PDB entry 1JW9 | X-ray diffraction, 1.70 A resolution | chains B and D

Chain B:
Molecule: Molybdopterin biosynthesis moeb protein
Source organism: Escherichia coli
UniProt: P12282 (MOEB_ECOLI); residues 1-249 here = UniProt positions 1-249
Amino-acid sequence (249 residues; each row starts with the number of its first residue):
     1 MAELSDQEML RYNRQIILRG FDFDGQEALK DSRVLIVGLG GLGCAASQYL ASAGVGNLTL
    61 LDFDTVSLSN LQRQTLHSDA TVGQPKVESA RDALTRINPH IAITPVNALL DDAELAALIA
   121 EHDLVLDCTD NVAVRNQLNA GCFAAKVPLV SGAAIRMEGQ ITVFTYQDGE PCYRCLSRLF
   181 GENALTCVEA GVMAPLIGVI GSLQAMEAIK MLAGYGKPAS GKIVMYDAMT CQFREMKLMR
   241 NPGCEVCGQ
Unresolved in the structure: 1, 182-188, 249
Swiss-Prot annotation at these positions:
  - binding site (ATP): Gly41, Asp62, Ser69 to Arg73, Lys86, Asp130, Asn131
  - binding site (Zn(2+)): Cys172, Cys175, Cys244, Cys247
  - mutagenesis: Arg14 (R14A/K: No effect; R14A: No activity; when associated with A-73), Cys44 (C44A: No effect), Arg73 (R73A: No effect. No activity; when associated with A-14; R73K: Substantially reduced activity), Cys128 (C128A: No effect; C128Y: No activity), Asp130 (D130A: No activity; D130E: Substantially reduced activity), Cys142 (C142A: No effect), Cys172 (C172A: No zinc bound and no enzyme activity), Cys175 (C175A: No zinc bound and no enzyme activity), Cys187 (C187A: No effect), Cys231 (C231A: No effect), Cys244 (C244A: No zinc bound and almost no enzyme activity), Cys247 (C247A: No zinc bound and almost no enzyme activity)
Metal / ion sites: Zn2+: Cys172, Cys175, Cys244, Cys247
From the paper describing this entry:
  - catalytic residues: Arg14 (proposed by the authors, not directly observed)

Chain D:
Molecule: Molybdopterin [mpt] converting factor, subunit 1
Source organism: Escherichia coli
UniProt: P30748 (MOAD_ECOLI); residues 1-81 here = UniProt positions 1-81
Amino-acid sequence (81 residues; numbered 1 to 81; the number before each row is that of its first residue):
     1 MIKVLFFAQV RELVGTDATE VAADFPTVEA LRQHMAAQSD RWALALEDGK LLAAVNQTLV
    61 SFDHPLTDGD EVAFFPPVTG G
Swiss-Prot annotation at these positions:
  - modified residue: Gly81 (1-thioglycine)
  - cross-link: Gly81 (Glycyl lysine isopeptide (Gly-Lys) (interchain with K-119 in MoaE))

Chain B / chain D interface:
Pairs across the interface - 52 pairs, chain B then chain D:
  Leu42(B) with Gly80(D); Gly81(D)
  Thr129(B) with Thr79(D); Gly80(D); Gly81(D), hydrogen bond (backbone-backbone)
  Asp130(B) with Thr79(D); Gly81(D)
  Asn131(B) with Thr79(D)
  Arg135(B) with Thr79(D), hydrogen bond (side chain-backbone); Gly80(D), hydrogen bond (side chain-backbone); Gly81(D)
  Ala153(B) with Val78(D); Gly80(D)
  Ala154(B) with Val78(D); Gly80(D), hydrogen bond (backbone-backbone); Gly81(D)
  Ile155(B) with Val78(D)
  Arg156(B) with Gln9(D)
  Glu158(B) with Ala8(D); Phe75(D); Pro76(D); Val78(D)
  Gln160(B) with Phe75(D); Pro76(D), hydrogen bond (side chain-backbone); Val78(D)
  Leu179(B) with Leu51(D); Leu52(D), hydrophobic; Val60(D); Ser61(D)
  Phe180(B) with Gly49(D); Leu52(D), hydrophobic; Pro77(D), hydrophobic
  Gly181(B) with Gly49(D), hydrogen bond (backbone-backbone)
  Ile223(B) with Leu59(D), hydrophobic
  Met225(B) with Phe7(D), hydrophobic
  Asp227(B) with Phe7(D); Ala8(D), hydrogen bond (side chain-backbone); Arg11(D), salt bridge
  Met229(B) with Arg11(D); Glu12(D)
  Thr230(B) with Arg11(D)
  Gln232(B) with Phe7(D); Arg11(D)
  Arg234(B) with Phe7(D)
  Met236(B) with Ala54(D), hydrophobic; Gln57(D); Phe75(D), hydrophobic
  Lys237(B) with Gln57(D), hydrogen bond (backbone-backbone); Thr58(D); Leu59(D), hydrogen bond (backbone-backbone)
  Leu238(B) with Leu59(D), hydrophobic
  Met239(B) with Thr58(D)
Interface residues without a listed pair, chain B (31 interface residues in all): Val132, Gly152, Tyr173, Leu176, Ile197, Glu235
From the paper, about this interface:
  - interface residues, chain D: Pro76(D)

In short:
31 residues of chain B face 21 of chain D across their interface; the contacts include 9 hydrogen bonds and 1
salt bridge. Polar pairs include Asp227(B)-Arg11(D), Arg135(B)-Thr79(D) and Arg135(B)-Gly80(D). The paper
reports the catalytic residue Arg14(B); the interface residue Pro76(D).
Chain B is Molybdopterin biosynthesis moeb protein and chain D is Molybdopterin [mpt] converting factor,
subunit 1, both from Escherichia coli; the structure, Structure of the Native MoeB-MoaD Protein Complex, was
determined by X-ray diffraction together with 1JWA and 1JWB from the same study.
